Entry 9C39 (electron microscopy, 3.40 A resolution); this record covers chains F and H of the 16 polymer chains in the assembly.

# Chain F
Protein: gp119
From: Shigella phage Sf14
UniProtKB: A0A2K9VK98 (A0A2K9VK98_9CAUD); numbering as in UniProt (aligned over 1-199)
Chain sequence (199 residues; each row starts with the number of its first residue):
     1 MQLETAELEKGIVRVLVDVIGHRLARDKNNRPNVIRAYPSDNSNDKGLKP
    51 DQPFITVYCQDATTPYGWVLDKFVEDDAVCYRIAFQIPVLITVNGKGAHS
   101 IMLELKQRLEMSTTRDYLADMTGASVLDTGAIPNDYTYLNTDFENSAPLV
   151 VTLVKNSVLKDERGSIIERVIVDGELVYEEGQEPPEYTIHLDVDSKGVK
Unresolved in the structure: 1, 197-199

# Chain H
Protein: Putative structural protein
From: Shigella phage Sf14
UniProtKB: A0A2K9VKE4 (A0A2K9VKE4_9CAUD); residue numbers follow UniProt; this construct covers 1-450
Chain sequence (450 residues; numbered 1 to 450; the number before each row is that of its first residue):
     1 MWNPIVNVDITLNTAGTTREGFGLPLFLASTDNFEERIRGYTSLTEVAED
    51 FDESTAAYKAAKQLWSQTPKVTQLYIGRRTMQYTVSIPDTVAEGSEYSLT
   101 VAIGGGVSQPFQYTAKENDTALIVLNEFKSQIEASPTIKDGVNASVTGTG
   151 ASATMIITKAGDNDFVKVTSITPTTSIAATTADTASAALASIETYSTDWY
   201 FISAEDRTQQFVLAMASEIQARKKIFFTANADVKALQGTDLTSATDVPAQ
   251 LAKSKYTRTVCLWHHTAEFDYPEMAYIAYGAPYDAGSIAWGNAQLTGVAA
   301 SLQPANQRPLISIQKSALDTRSCNFIDLDGGVPVVRRGITSGGEWIDIVR
   351 GVDWLESDLKTSLRDLLINQKGGKITYDDTGITRIRQVIETSLQRAVNRK
   401 FLSTYTVTVPKASQVALADKKARILKDITFHGILAGAILDVDLKGTVAYE
Unresolved in the structure: 1, 149-154, 450
Disulfides: Cys-261/Cys-323

# How chain F and chain H interact
Pairs across the interface (57; chain F residue first):
  Lys-72(F) / Asp-378(H)  salt bridge
  Lys-72(F) / Thr-380(H)  hydrogen bond
  Val-74(F) / Lys-374(H)
  Val-79(F) / Thr-376(H)
  Gly-164(F) / Tyr-377(H)
  Ser-165(F) / Tyr-377(H)
  Ser-165(F) / Lys-420(H)
  Ile-166(F) / Lys-374(H)
  Ile-166(F) / Ile-375(H)
  Ile-166(F) / Thr-376(H)
  Ile-166(F) / Arg-423(H)
  Ile-167(F) / Ile-375(H)  hydrogen bond (backbone-backbone)
  Ile-167(F) / Thr-376(H)
  Ile-167(F) / Tyr-377(H)  hydrophobic
  Ile-167(F) / Leu-425(H)  hydrophobic
  Glu-168(F) / Leu-367(H)
  Glu-168(F) / Arg-423(H)  salt bridge
  Arg-169(F) / Arg-423(H)
  Arg-169(F) / Ile-424(H)
  Arg-169(F) / Leu-425(H)  hydrogen bond (backbone-backbone)
  Val-170(F) / Ile-385(H)  hydrophobic
  Val-170(F) / Leu-425(H)
  Val-170(F) / Ile-428(H)  hydrophobic
  Ile-171(F) / Leu-425(H)  hydrogen bond (backbone-backbone)
  Ile-171(F) / Ile-428(H)
  Val-172(F) / Ile-428(H)
  Val-172(F) / Phe-430(H)  hydrophobic
  Asp-173(F) / Ile-428(H)  hydrogen bond (backbone-backbone)
  Asp-173(F) / Thr-429(H)
  Asp-173(F) / Phe-430(H)
  Gly-174(F) / Phe-430(H)
  Glu-175(F) / Phe-430(H)  hydrogen bond (backbone-backbone)
  Glu-175(F) / His-431(H)  salt bridge
  Glu-175(F) / Gly-432(H)  hydrogen bond (backbone-backbone)
  Leu-176(F) / Val-352(H)  hydrophobic
  Leu-176(F) / Gly-432(H)
  Leu-176(F) / Leu-434(H)  hydrophobic
  Val-177(F) / His-431(H)
  Val-177(F) / Gly-432(H)  hydrogen bond (backbone-backbone)
  Val-177(F) / Ile-433(H)
  Val-177(F) / Leu-434(H)  hydrogen bond (backbone-backbone)
  Tyr-178(F) / Trp-345(H)
  Tyr-178(F) / Ile-348(H)
  Tyr-178(F) / Ile-433(H)
  Glu-180(F) / Ile-433(H)
  Glu-186(F) / Glu-344(H)
  Tyr-187(F) / Arg-258(H)
  Tyr-187(F) / Val-352(H)  hydrophobic
  Ile-189(F) / Val-352(H)  hydrophobic
  Ile-189(F) / Glu-356(H)
  Ile-189(F) / Phe-430(H)  hydrophobic
  Leu-191(F) / Glu-356(H)
  Leu-191(F) / Leu-359(H)  hydrophobic
  Leu-191(F) / Lys-360(H)
  Val-193(F) / Lys-360(H)
  Val-193(F) / Leu-367(H)  hydrophobic
  Ser-195(F) / Ile-368(H)
Other interface residues (no listed pair), chain F (29 interface residues in all): Tyr-81, His-190, Asp-194, Lys-196
Other interface residues (no listed pair), chain H (36 interface residues in all): Val-349, Leu-363, Arg-364, Ile-389, Phe-401, Leu-402, Lys-426, Asp-427

# Summary
29 residues of chain F face 36 of chain H across their interface, with 9 hydrogen bonds and 3 salt bridges.
Among the polar pairs are Lys-72(F)/Asp-378(H), Glu-168(F)/Arg-423(H) and Glu-175(F)/His-431(H).
Here chain F is gp119 and chain H is Putative structural protein, both from Shigella phage Sf14. Entry 9C39
(Bacteriophage Sf14 neck C6 reconstruction) was determined by electron microscopy (same publication as 9C2D,
9C3A and 9C3B).
